PDB entry 1F6F | X-ray diffraction, 2.30 A resolution | chains A and B of the 3 polymer chains in the assembly

# Chain A
Protein: Placental lactogen
From: Ovis aries
UniProt: P16038 (CSH_SHEEP); residues 1-199 here correspond to UniProt positions 38-236 (UniProt number = residue number + 37)
Chain sequence (199 residues; row label = number of the first residue in the row):
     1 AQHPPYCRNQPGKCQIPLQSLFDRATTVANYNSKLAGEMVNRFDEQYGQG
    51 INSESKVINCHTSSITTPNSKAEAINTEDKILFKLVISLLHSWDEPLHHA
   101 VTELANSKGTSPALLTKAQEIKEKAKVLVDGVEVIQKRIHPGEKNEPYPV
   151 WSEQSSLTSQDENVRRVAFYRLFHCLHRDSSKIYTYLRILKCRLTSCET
Disordered / not traced: 48-56, 107-111, 198-199
Disulfides: Cys7-Cys14, Cys60-Cys175, Cys192-Cys197

# Chain B
Protein: Prolactin receptor
From: Rattus norvegicus
Notes: fragment: extracellular domain; n-terminal fibronectin type iii domains
UniProt: P05710 (PRLR_RAT); residues 1-210 here correspond to UniProt positions 20-229 (UniProt number = residue number + 19)
Chain sequence (210 residues; row label = number of the first residue in the row):
     1 QSPPGKPEIHKCRSPDKETFTCWWNPGTDGGLPTNYSLTYSKEGEKTTYE
    51 CPDYKTSGPNSCFFSKQYTSIWKIYIITVNATNQMGSSSSDPLYVDVTYI
   101 VEPEPPRNLTLEVKQLKDKKTYLWVKWSPPTITDVKTGWFTMEYEIRLKP
   151 EEAEEWEIHFTGHQTQFKVFDLYPGQKYLVQTRCKPDHGYWSRWSQESSV
   201 EMPNDFTLKD
Disordered / not traced: 1-4, 115-118, 204-210
Curated features (UniProtKB/Swiss-Prot):
  - motif: Trp191 to Ser195 (WSXWS motif)
  - binding site (Zn(2+)): Asp187, His188
  - glycosylation (N-linked (GlcNAc...) asparagine): Asn35, Asn80, Asn108
Disulfides: Cys12-Cys22, Cys51-Cys62

# Interface between chain A and chain B
Pairs across the interface - 43 pairs, chain A then chain B:
  Asn30(A) - His163(B)
  Ser33(A) - Asp187(B)
  Ser33(A) - His188(B)
  Lys34(A) - Glu143(B)  salt bridge
  Val57(A) - Tyr94(B)  hydrophobic
  Ile58(A) - Glu43(B)
  Pro68(A) - Trp72(B)
  Asn69(A) - Ser70(B)
  Asn69(A) - Ile71(B)  hydrogen bond (backbone-backbone)
  Asn69(A) - Trp72(B)
  Asn69(A) - Lys73(B)  hydrogen bond
  Ser70(A) - Trp139(B)
  Lys71(A) - Glu18(B)  salt bridge
  Lys71(A) - Asp134(B)  salt bridge
  Lys71(A) - Trp139(B)
  Ala74(A) - Trp139(B)  hydrophobic
  Ile75(A) - Thr137(B)
  His177(A) - Tyr99(B)  hydrogen bond
  His177(A) - His188(B)  hydrogen bond
  Arg178(A) - Glu43(B)  salt bridge
  Arg178(A) - Trp72(B)  hydrogen bond (side chain-backbone)
  Arg178(A) - Lys73(B)
  Arg178(A) - Ile74(B)
  Arg178(A) - Asp96(B)  salt bridge
  Arg178(A) - Tyr99(B)
  Ser181(A) - Trp72(B)  hydrogen bond
  Ser181(A) - Thr98(B)
  Lys182(A) - Trp72(B)
  Tyr184(A) - Thr141(B)  hydrogen bond
  Tyr184(A) - His163(B)
  Thr185(A) - Trp72(B)
  Thr185(A) - Trp139(B)
  Tyr186(A) - Trp72(B)
  Arg188(A) - Gly138(B)  hydrogen bond (side chain-backbone)
  Arg188(A) - Trp139(B)  hydrogen bond (side chain-backbone)
  Arg188(A) - Phe140(B)  hydrogen bond (side chain-backbone)
  Arg188(A) - Thr141(B)
  Ile189(A) - Thr137(B)
  Cys192(A) - Lys136(B)
  Cys192(A) - Thr137(B)
  Cys192(A) - Gly138(B)
  Cys197(A) - Val135(B)  hydrogen bond (side chain-backbone)
  Cys197(A) - Lys136(B)  hydrogen bond (side chain-backbone)
Also at the interface, not in a pair above, chain B (26 interface residues in all): Lys17, Thr69, Ile76

# In short
22 residues of chain A and 26 residues of chain B are in contact; the contacts include 12 hydrogen bonds and 5
salt bridges. Among the polar pairs are Lys34(A)-Glu143(B), Lys71(A)-Glu18(B) and Lys71(A)-Asp134(B). Curated
annotation (UniProt) lists Zn2+-binding residues Asp187(B) and His188(B) on chain B.
Here chain A is Placental lactogen (Ovis aries) and chain B is Prolactin receptor (Rattus norvegicus). Entry
1F6F (Crystal structure of the ternary complex between ovine placental lactogen and the extracellular domain
of the ...) was determined by X-ray diffraction.
